8BX7 - chains D and A of the 5 polymer chains in the assembly; structure by electron microscopy, 2.76 A resolution.

Chain D:
Name: Cyclic nucleotide-gated cation channel beta-1
Organism: Bos taurus
UniProtKB: Q28181 (CNGB1_BOVIN); residues 1-1394 here = UniProt positions 1-1394
Chain sequence (1394 residues; row label = number of the first residue in the row):
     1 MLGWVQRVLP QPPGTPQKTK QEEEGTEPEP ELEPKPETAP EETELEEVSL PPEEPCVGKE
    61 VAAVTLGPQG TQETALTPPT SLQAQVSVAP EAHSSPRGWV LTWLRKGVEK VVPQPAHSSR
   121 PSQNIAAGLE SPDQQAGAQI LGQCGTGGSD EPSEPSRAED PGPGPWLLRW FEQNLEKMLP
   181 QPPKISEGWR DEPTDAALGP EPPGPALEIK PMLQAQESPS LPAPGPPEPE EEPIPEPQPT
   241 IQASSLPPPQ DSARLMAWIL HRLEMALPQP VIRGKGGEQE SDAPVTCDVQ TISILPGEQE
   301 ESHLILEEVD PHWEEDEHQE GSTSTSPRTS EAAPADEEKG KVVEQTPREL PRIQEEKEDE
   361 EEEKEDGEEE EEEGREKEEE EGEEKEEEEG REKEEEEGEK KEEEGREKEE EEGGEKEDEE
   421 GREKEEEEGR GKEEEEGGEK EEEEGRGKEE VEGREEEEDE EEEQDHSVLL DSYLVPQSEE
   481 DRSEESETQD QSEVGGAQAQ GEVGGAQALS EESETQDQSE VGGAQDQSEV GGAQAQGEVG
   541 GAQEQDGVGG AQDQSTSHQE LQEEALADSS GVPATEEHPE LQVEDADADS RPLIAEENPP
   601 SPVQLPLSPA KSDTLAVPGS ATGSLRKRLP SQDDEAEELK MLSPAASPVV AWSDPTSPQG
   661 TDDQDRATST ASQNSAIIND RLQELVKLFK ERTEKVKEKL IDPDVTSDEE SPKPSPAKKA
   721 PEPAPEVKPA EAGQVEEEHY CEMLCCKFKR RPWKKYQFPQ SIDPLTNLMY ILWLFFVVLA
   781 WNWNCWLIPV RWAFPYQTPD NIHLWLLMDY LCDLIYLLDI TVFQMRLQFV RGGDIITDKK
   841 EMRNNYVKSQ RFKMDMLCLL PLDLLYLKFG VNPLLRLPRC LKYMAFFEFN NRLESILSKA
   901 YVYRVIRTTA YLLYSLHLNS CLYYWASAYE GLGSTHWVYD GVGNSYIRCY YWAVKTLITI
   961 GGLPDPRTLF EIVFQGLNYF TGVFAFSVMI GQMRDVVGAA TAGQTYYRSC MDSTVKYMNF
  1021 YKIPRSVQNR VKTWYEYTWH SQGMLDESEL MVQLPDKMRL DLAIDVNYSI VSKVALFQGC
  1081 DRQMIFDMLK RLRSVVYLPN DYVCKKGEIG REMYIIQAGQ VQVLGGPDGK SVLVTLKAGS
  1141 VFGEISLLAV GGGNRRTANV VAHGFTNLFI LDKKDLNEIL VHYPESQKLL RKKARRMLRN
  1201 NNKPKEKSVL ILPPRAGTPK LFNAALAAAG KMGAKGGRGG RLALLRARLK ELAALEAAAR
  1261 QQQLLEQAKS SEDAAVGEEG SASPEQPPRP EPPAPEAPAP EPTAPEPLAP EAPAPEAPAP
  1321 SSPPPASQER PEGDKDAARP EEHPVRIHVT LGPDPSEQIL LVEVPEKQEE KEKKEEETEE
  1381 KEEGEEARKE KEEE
Disordered / not traced: 1-759, 863-870, 1204-1236, 1266-1394
UniProt features mapped onto this chain:
  - region: A671 to R681 (Calmodulin-binding CaM1), T959 to G962 (Selectivity filter), Q1261 to Q1267 (Calmodulin-binding CaM2)
  - motif: L682 to R692 (IQ-like)
  - binding site (3',5'-cyclic GMP): G1143, E1144, S1146, R1156, T1157
  - binding site (3',5'-cyclic AMP): R1156
  - site: F986 (Central gate), I990 (Central gate), R994 (Occludes the pore below the central gate)

Chain A:
Name: cGMP-gated cation channel alpha-1
Organism: Bos taurus
UniProtKB: Q00194 (CNGA1_BOVIN); numbering as in UniProt (aligned over 1-690)
Chain sequence (690 residues; row label = number of the first residue in the row):
     1 MKKVIINTWH SFVNIPNVVG PDVEKEITRM ENGACSSFSG DDDDSASMFE ESETENPHAR
    61 DSFRSNTHGS GQPSQREQYL PGAIALFNVN NSSNKEQEPK EKKKKKKEKK SKPDDKNENK
   121 KDPEKKKKKE KDKDKKKKEE KGKDKKEEEK KEVVVIDPSG NTYYNWLFCI TLPVMYNWTM
   181 IIARACFDEL QSDYLEYWLA FDYLSDVVYL LDMFVRTRTG YLEQGLLVKE ERKLIDKYKS
   241 TFQFKLDVLS VIPTDLLYIK FGWNYPEIRL NRLLRISRMF EFFQRTETRT NYPNIFRISN
   301 LVMYIIIIIH WNACVYFSIS KAIGFGNDTW VYPDVNDPDF GRLARKYVYS LYWSTLTLTT
   361 IGETPPPVRD SEYFFVVADF LIGVLIFATI VGNIGSMISN MNAARAEFQA RIDAIKQYMH
   421 FRNVSKDMEK RVIKWFDYLW TNKKTVDERE VLKYLPDKLR AEIAINVHLD TLKKVRIFAD
   481 CEAGLLVELV LKLQPQVYSP GDYICKKGDI GREMYIIKEG KLAVVADDGI TQFVVLSDGS
   541 YFGEISILNI KGSKAGNRRT ANIKSIGYSD LFCLSKDDLM EALTEYPDAK GMLEEKGKQI
   601 LMKDGLLDIN IANAGSDPKD LEEKVTRMES SVDLLQTRFA RILAEYESMQ QKLKQRLTKV
   661 EKFLKPLIDT EFSAIEGSGT ESGPTDSTQD
Disordered / not traced: 1-152, 616-617, 666-690
UniProt features mapped onto this chain:
  - region: T360 to E363 (Selectivity filter)
  - binding site (3',5'-cyclic GMP): G543, S546, R559, T560
  - binding site (3',5'-cyclic AMP): R559, T560
  - site (Central gate): F387, V391
  - glycosylation: N327 (N-linked (GlcNAc...) asparagine)
  - mutagenesis: P293 (P293A: Affects ionic permeation)
What the authors report for this chain:
  - conformationally variable residues (domain motion): E196, K260

Interface between chain D and chain A:
Pairs across the interface - 76 pairs, chain D then chain A:
  T909(D) - L385(A)
  I947(D) - Y373(A)  hydrophobic
  I947(D) - V377(A)  hydrophobic
  R948(D) - Y373(A)
  Y951(D) - I361(A)  hydrogen bond (side chain-backbone)
  Y951(D) - P367(A)
  Y951(D) - Y373(A)  hydrophobic
  Y951(D) - V376(A)  hydrophobic
  V954(D) - I361(A)  hydrophobic
  V954(D) - F380(A)  hydrophobic
  K955(D) - I361(A)
  I958(D) - F380(A)  hydrophobic
  F986(D) - V384(A)  hydrophobic
  F986(D) - F387(A)  hydrophobic
  I990(D) - V391(A)  hydrophobic
  M993(D) - A388(A)
  M993(D) - T389(A)
  R994(D) - G392(A)
  R994(D) - G395(A)
  R994(D) - S396(A)  hydrogen bond (backbone-side chain)
  R994(D) - S399(A)
  V997(D) - R297(A)
  V997(D) - N393(A)
  V997(D) - S396(A)
  G998(D) - S396(A)
  Q1004(D) - T288(A)
  T1005(D) - N400(A)
  Y1006(D) - Y454(A)  hydrogen bond
  R1008(D) - E287(A)  hydrogen bond (side chain-backbone)
  R1008(D) - T290(A)  hydrogen bond (side chain-backbone)
  R1008(D) - P293(A)
  T1014(D) - V451(A)  hydrogen bond (side chain-backbone)
  K1016(D) - K443(A)  hydrogen bond (side chain-backbone)
  Y1017(D) - E448(A)
  Y1017(D) - V451(A)  hydrophobic
  Y1017(D) - L452(A)
  Y1021(D) - V467(A)  hydrophobic
  Y1021(D) - K518(A)
  Y1021(D) - F572(A)
  I1023(D) - I463(A)
  I1023(D) - N466(A)
  I1023(D) - V467(A)  hydrophobic
  P1024(D) - N466(A)
  V1027(D) - E462(A)
  V1027(D) - I463(A)  hydrophobic
  V1027(D) - N466(A)
  R1030(D) - L459(A)
  R1030(D) - E462(A)  salt bridge
  V1031(D) - L459(A)  hydrophobic
  W1034(D) - Y454(A)
  W1034(D) - P456(A)
  W1034(D) - L459(A)  hydrophobic
  Y1035(D) - L455(A)  hydrophobic
  L1045(D) - Y454(A)  hydrophobic
  D1046(D) - Y454(A)
  E1049(D) - K453(A)  salt bridge
  R1093(D) - D457(A)  salt bridge
  I1109(D) - E585(A)
  I1109(D) - Y586(A)
  R1111(D) - E488(A)  salt bridge
  R1111(D) - E585(A)
  G1119(D) - Q224(A)
  Q1120(D) - Q224(A)  hydrogen bond (side chain-backbone)
  Q1120(D) - L226(A)
  G1151(D) - T584(A)
  G1151(D) - E585(A)
  G1151(D) - P587(A)
  G1152(D) - E585(A)  hydrogen bond (backbone-side chain)
  R1155(D) - E482(A)  salt bridge
  H1163(D) - L226(A)
  G1164(D) - G225(A)
  F1165(D) - L222(A)  hydrophobic
  F1165(D) - Q224(A)
  F1165(D) - G225(A)
  K1173(D) - E585(A)  salt bridge
  K1174(D) - E581(A)  salt bridge
Other interface residues (no listed pair), chain D (59 interface residues in all): L913, L916, Y950, M989, T1001, C1010, S1013, M1018, F1020, Y1037, V1095, V1096, Y1097, P1099, V1150
Other interface residues (no listed pair), chain A (55 interface residues in all): D370, F374, L381, K444, K458
The authors on this interface:
  - interface residues, chain A: Y454(A)

Summary:
59 residues of chain D and 55 residues of chain A are in contact; the contacts include 9 hydrogen bonds and 7
salt bridges. Among the polar pairs are R1030(D)-E462(A), E1049(D)-K453(A) and R1093(D)-D457(A). The paper
reports the interface residue Y454(A); conformational variability at E196(A) and K260(A).
Chain D is Cyclic nucleotide-gated cation channel beta-1 and chain A is cGMP-gated cation channel alpha-1,
both from Bos taurus; the structure, Structure of the rod CNG channel bound to calmodulin, was determined by
electron microscopy.
